1OYR - chains B and C of the 6 polymer chains in the assembly; structure by X-ray diffraction, 3.10 A resolution.

[Chain B (and C)]
Name: Ribonuclease PH
Organism: Bacillus subtilis
Notes: EC 2.7.7.56; chain C of this document is another copy of the same molecule, construct and numbering; everything in this record applies to it too
Reference sequence: P28619 (RNPH_BACSU); numbering as in UniProt (aligned over 1-245)
Amino-acid sequence (245 residues; row label = number of the first residue in the row):
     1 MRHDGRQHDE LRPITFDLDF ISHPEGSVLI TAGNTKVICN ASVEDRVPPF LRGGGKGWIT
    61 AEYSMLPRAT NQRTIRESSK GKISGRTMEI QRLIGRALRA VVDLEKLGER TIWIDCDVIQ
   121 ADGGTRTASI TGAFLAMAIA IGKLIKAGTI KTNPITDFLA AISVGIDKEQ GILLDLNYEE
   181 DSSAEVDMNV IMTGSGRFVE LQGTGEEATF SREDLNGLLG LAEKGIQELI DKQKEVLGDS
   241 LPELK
Not modelled in the structure: 243-245
Bound ions: Cd2+: His-8 (shared with 2 residues of chain D)
UniProt features mapped onto this chain:
  - binding site (phosphate): Arg-86, Gly-124 to Arg-126
  - mutagenesis: Arg-68 to Arg-76 (Protein crystallizes as a dimer)
What the authors report for this chain:
  - binding site for sulfate ion: Trp-58, Thr-60, Arg-99, Thr-125, Arg-126
  - catalytic residues: Thr-125, Arg-126
  - catalytic residues: Asp-181, Asp-187 (proposed by the authors, not directly observed)

[How chain B and chain C interact]
Contacting residue pairs (50):
  Phe-20(B) / Gln-120(C)
  Ile-21(B) / Arg-68(C)
  Ile-21(B) / Ile-119(C)
  Ile-21(B) / Gln-120(C)
  Ser-22(B) / Gln-120(C)
  His-23(B) / Arg-68(C)  hydrogen bond (backbone-side chain)
  His-23(B) / Ala-69(C)  hydrogen bond (side chain-backbone)
  His-23(B) / Thr-70(C)  hydrogen bond (side chain-backbone)
  His-23(B) / Asn-71(C)  hydrogen bond (side chain-backbone)
  His-23(B) / Ala-121(C)
  Pro-24(B) / Arg-68(C)
  Glu-25(B) / Arg-68(C)  salt bridge
  Ile-38(B) / Ile-119(C)  hydrophobic
  Ser-42(B) / Arg-68(C)  hydrogen bond
  Ser-42(B) / Arg-73(C)
  Glu-62(B) / Arg-76(C)  salt bridge
  Glu-62(B) / Ser-79(C)  hydrogen bond
  Ser-64(B) / Arg-76(C)
  Leu-66(B) / Asp-117(C)
  Pro-67(B) / Asp-115(C)
  Arg-68(B) / Ile-21(C)
  Arg-68(B) / His-23(C)  hydrogen bond (side chain-backbone)
  Arg-68(B) / Pro-24(C)
  Arg-68(B) / Glu-25(C)  salt bridge
  Arg-68(B) / Ser-42(C)  hydrogen bond
  Ala-69(B) / His-23(C)  hydrogen bond (backbone-side chain)
  Thr-70(B) / His-23(C)  hydrogen bond (backbone-side chain)
  Asn-71(B) / His-23(C)  hydrogen bond (backbone-side chain)
  Arg-73(B) / Ser-42(C)
  Arg-73(B) / Trp-113(C)
  Arg-73(B) / Asp-115(C)  salt bridge
  Arg-76(B) / Glu-62(C)  salt bridge
  Arg-76(B) / Ser-64(C)
  Arg-76(B) / Asp-115(C)  salt bridge
  Arg-76(B) / Asp-117(C)  salt bridge
  Ser-78(B) / Ile-83(C)
  Ser-79(B) / Glu-62(C)  hydrogen bond
  Ile-83(B) / Ser-78(C)
  Trp-113(B) / Arg-73(C)
  Asp-115(B) / Pro-67(C)
  Asp-115(B) / Arg-73(C)  salt bridge
  Asp-115(B) / Arg-76(C)  salt bridge
  Asp-117(B) / Leu-66(C)
  Asp-117(B) / Arg-76(C)  salt bridge
  Ile-119(B) / Ile-21(C)
  Ile-119(B) / Ile-38(C)  hydrophobic
  Gln-120(B) / Phe-20(C)
  Gln-120(B) / Ile-21(C)
  Gln-120(B) / Ser-22(C)
  Ala-121(B) / His-23(C)
Interface residues without a listed pair, chain B (29 interface residues in all): Lys-36, Asn-40
Interface residues without a listed pair, chain C (29 interface residues in all): Lys-36, Asn-40

[Overview]
The chain B/chain C interface involves 29 residues from each chain; the contacts include 12 hydrogen bonds and
10 salt bridges. Among the polar pairs are Glu-25(B)/Arg-68(C), Glu-62(B)/Arg-76(C) and Arg-73(B)/Asp-115(C).
The paper reports catalytic residues Thr-125(B), Arg-126(B) and Asp-181(B) among others; a binding site for
sulfate ion at Trp-58(B), Thr-60(B) and Arg-99(B) among others.
Chain B and chain C are both Ribonuclease PH (Bacillus subtilis); the structure, Crystal structure of the
phosphorolytic exoribonuclease RNase PH from Bacillus subtilis, was determined by X-ray diffraction, deposited
together with 1OYP and 1OYS.
